PDB entry 6DS1 | X-ray diffraction, 2.12 A resolution | chains B and D of the 4 polymer chains in the assembly

Chain B (and D):
Molecule: Putative oxidoreductase
Source organism: Campylobacter jejuni subsp. jejuni serotype O:2 (strain ATCC 700819 / NCTC 11168)
Notes: chain D of this document is another copy of the same molecule, construct and numbering; everything in this record applies to it too
Reference sequence: Q0PB28 (Q0PB28_CAMJE); residues 1-262 here = UniProt positions 1-262
Sequence (271 residues; row label = number of the first residue in the row):
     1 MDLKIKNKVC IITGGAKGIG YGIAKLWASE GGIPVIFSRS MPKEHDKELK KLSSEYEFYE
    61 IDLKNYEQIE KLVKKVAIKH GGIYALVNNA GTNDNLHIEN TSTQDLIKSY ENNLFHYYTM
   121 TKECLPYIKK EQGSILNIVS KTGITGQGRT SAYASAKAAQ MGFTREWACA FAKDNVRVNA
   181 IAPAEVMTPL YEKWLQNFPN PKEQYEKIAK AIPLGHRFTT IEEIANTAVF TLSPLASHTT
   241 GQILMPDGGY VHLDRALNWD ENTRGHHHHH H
Disordered / not traced: 261-271 (chain D: 260-271)
Differences from the reference sequence: expression tag (263-271)
Residues lining bound ligands:
  - Mg2+ (MG): I61, D62, N65, Q68
  - NADP (NAP; NADP nicotinamide-adenine-dinucleotide phosphate): G14, A16, K17, G18, I19, G20, S38, R39, S40, I61, D62, L63, K64, N89, A90, G91, T92, N112, H116, Y117, I138, V139, S140, Y153, K157, P183, A184, E185, V186, T188, L190, Y191
Reported in the primary citation:
  - specificity-determining residues: W194 (proposed by the authors, not directly observed)

How chain B and chain D interact:
Pairs across the interface (32; chain B residue first):
  I144(B) - H252(D)
  T145(B) - H252(D)
  T145(B) - L253(D)
  T145(B) - D254(D)  hydrogen bond (backbone-backbone)
  G146(B) - D254(D)
  Q147(B) - D254(D)
  Q147(B) - L257(D)
  A211(B) - R255(D)  hydrogen bond (backbone-side chain)
  P213(B) - R255(D)
  G249(B) - R255(D)
  Y250(B) - D254(D)  hydrogen bond
  Y250(B) - R255(D)  hydrogen bond (backbone-side chain)
  Y250(B) - A256(D)
  H252(B) - I144(D)
  H252(B) - T145(D)
  L253(B) - T145(D)
  L253(B) - R255(D)  hydrogen bond (backbone-side chain)
  D254(B) - T145(D)  hydrogen bond (backbone-backbone)
  D254(B) - G146(D)
  D254(B) - Q147(D)
  D254(B) - Y250(D)  hydrogen bond
  D254(B) - R255(D)  hydrogen bond (backbone-side chain)
  R255(B) - A211(D)  hydrogen bond (side chain-backbone)
  R255(B) - P213(D)
  R255(B) - G249(D)  hydrogen bond (side chain-backbone)
  R255(B) - Y250(D)  hydrogen bond (side chain-backbone)
  R255(B) - L253(D)  hydrogen bond (side chain-backbone)
  R255(B) - D254(D)  hydrogen bond (side chain-backbone)
  R255(B) - R255(D)
  A256(B) - Y250(D)
  L257(B) - Q147(D)
  L257(B) - R255(D)

In short:
The chain B/chain D interface involves 14 residues from each chain, with 13 hydrogen bonds. Among the polar
pairs are A211(B)-R255(D), Y250(B)-D254(D) and Y250(B)-R255(D). Ligands of chain B: NADP and Mg2+. The paper
reports the specificity determinant W194(B).
Chain B and chain D are both Putative oxidoreductase (Campylobacter jejuni subsp. jejuni serotype O:2 (strain
ATCC 700819 / NCTC 11168)); the structure, Crystal structure of Cj0485 dehydrogenase in complex with NADP+,
was determined by X-ray diffraction (same publication as 6DRR).
